4Y5S - chains A and B; structure by X-ray diffraction, 2.54 A resolution.

[Chain A (and B)]
Protein: Verruculogen synthase
Source organism: Neosartorya fumigata
Notes: EC 1.14.11.38; chain B of this document is another copy of the same molecule, construct and numbering; everything in this record applies to it too
Reference sequence: Q4WAW9 (FTMF_ASPFU); residues 6-295 here correspond to UniProt positions 2-291 (UniProt number = residue number - 4)
Amino-acid sequence (315 residues; row label = number of the first residue in the row):
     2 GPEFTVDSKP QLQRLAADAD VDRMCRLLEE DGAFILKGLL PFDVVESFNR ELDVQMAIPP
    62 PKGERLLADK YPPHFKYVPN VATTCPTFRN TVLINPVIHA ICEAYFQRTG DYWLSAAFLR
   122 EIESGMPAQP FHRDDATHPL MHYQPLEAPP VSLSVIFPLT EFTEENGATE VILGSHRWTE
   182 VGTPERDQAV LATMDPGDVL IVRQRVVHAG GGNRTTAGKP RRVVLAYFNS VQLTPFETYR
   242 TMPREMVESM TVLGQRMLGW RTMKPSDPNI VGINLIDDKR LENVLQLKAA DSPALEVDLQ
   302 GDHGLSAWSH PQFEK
Unresolved in the structure: 2-7, 297-316 (chain B: 2-9, 295-316)
Differences from the reference sequence: expression tag (2-5, 296-316)
Bound ions: Fe2+: His133, Asp135, His209 (together with 2-oxoglutaric acid)
Ligand contacts: 2-oxoglutaric acid (AKG): Ile123, Gln130, His133, Asp135, Thr170, His209, Ala210, Gly211, Arg222, Val224, Leu226, Tyr228
Curated features (UniProtKB/Swiss-Prot):
  - active site: Tyr72
From the paper describing this entry:
  - Fe2+ coordination: Asp135, His209
  - catalytic residues: Tyr228
  - mutagenesis - Y228A (204 +/- 43 mu M), Y228F (198 +/- 58 mu M): unchanged binding to 2-oxoglutaric acid
  - binding site for Fe2+: Tyr228
  - mutagenesis - Y228A, Y228F: decreased catalytic activity

[Chain A / chain B interface]
Pairs across the interface - 105 pairs, chain A then chain B:
  Glu65(A) with Lys280(B), hydrogen bond (backbone-side chain); Arg281(B), salt bridge; Asn284(B)
  Arg66(A) with Asp279(B)
  Leu67(A) with Val272(B), hydrophobic; Leu276(B), hydrophobic; Asp279(B), hydrogen bond (backbone-backbone); Lys280(B); Arg281(B)
  Leu68(A) with Val272(B), hydrophobic; Asp279(B), hydrogen bond (backbone-side chain)
  Ala69(A) with Asp279(B), hydrogen bond (backbone-side chain)
  Lys71(A) with Ile271(B)
  Tyr78(A) with Asp279(B)
  Pro80(A) with Asp278(B); Asp279(B)
  Asn81(A) with Ile277(B); Asp278(B), hydrogen bond (side chain-backbone)
  Trp114(A) with Thr235(B)
  Ala137(A) with Pro269(B); Asn270(B), hydrogen bond (backbone-backbone)
  Thr138(A) with Asn270(B), hydrogen bond (backbone-side chain)
  His139(A) with Gln233(B); Ile274(B)
  Pro140(A) with Gln233(B); Ser267(B)
  Leu141(A) with Leu141(B), hydrophobic; Gln145(B); Gln233(B), hydrogen bond (backbone-side chain)
  Tyr144(A) with Gln145(B); Pro146(B); Ala149(B), hydrophobic; Pro150(B)
  Gln145(A) with Leu141(B)
  Pro146(A) with Tyr144(B)
  Ala149(A) with Tyr144(B), hydrophobic
  Pro150(A) with Tyr144(B)
  Val232(A) with Thr235(B), hydrogen bond (backbone-side chain)
  Gln233(A) with His139(B); Pro140(B); Leu141(B), hydrogen bond (side chain-backbone); Gln233(B); Leu234(B); Thr235(B), hydrogen bond (backbone-backbone)
  Leu234(A) with Leu141(B), hydrophobic; Gln233(B); Thr235(B), hydrogen bond (backbone-side chain)
  Thr235(A) with Trp114(B); Val232(B), hydrogen bond (side chain-backbone); Gln233(B), hydrogen bond (backbone-backbone); Leu234(B), hydrogen bond (side chain-backbone); Thr235(B), hydrogen bond (backbone-side chain); Ile274(B)
  Pro236(A) with Asn275(B)
  Phe237(A) with Gly273(B); Ile274(B), hydrophobic; Asn275(B), hydrogen bond (backbone-backbone); Leu276(B), hydrogen bond (backbone-backbone)
  Glu238(A) with Leu276(B)
  Thr239(A) with Asn275(B); Leu276(B), hydrogen bond (backbone-backbone); Ile277(B)
  Arg241(A) with Arg241(B); Gly260(B), hydrogen bond (side chain-backbone); Trp261(B); Leu282(B)
  Thr242(A) with Leu282(B); Leu286(B)
  Gly260(A) with Arg241(B), hydrogen bond (backbone-side chain)
  Trp261(A) with Arg241(B)
  Ser267(A) with Pro140(B)
  Pro269(A) with Ala137(B)
  Asn270(A) with Ala137(B), hydrogen bond (backbone-backbone); Thr138(B), hydrogen bond (side chain-backbone)
  Ile271(A) with Lys71(B)
  Val272(A) with Leu67(B); Leu68(B), hydrophobic
  Gly273(A) with Phe237(B)
  Ile274(A) with His139(B); Thr235(B); Phe237(B), hydrophobic
  Asn275(A) with Pro236(B); Phe237(B), hydrogen bond (backbone-backbone); Thr239(B)
  Leu276(A) with Leu67(B), hydrophobic; Phe237(B), hydrogen bond (backbone-backbone); Glu238(B); Thr239(B), hydrogen bond (backbone-backbone)
  Ile277(A) with Asn81(B); Thr239(B)
  Asp278(A) with Pro80(B); Asn81(B), hydrogen bond (backbone-side chain)
  Asp279(A) with Arg66(B); Leu67(B), hydrogen bond (backbone-backbone); Leu68(B), hydrogen bond (side chain-backbone); Ala69(B), hydrogen bond (side chain-backbone); Tyr78(B)
  Lys280(A) with Glu65(B); Leu67(B)
  Arg281(A) with Glu65(B), salt bridge; Leu67(B)
  Leu282(A) with Arg241(B); Thr242(B)
  Asn284(A) with Glu65(B)
  Leu286(A) with Thr242(B)
Other interface residues (no listed pair), chain A (56 interface residues in all): Gly64, Thr84, Val152, Tyr240, Thr263, Pro266, Val285
Other interface residues (no listed pair), chain B (54 interface residues in all): Thr84, Val152, Tyr240, Thr263, Pro266

[Summary]
Chain A and chain B form an interface of 56 and 54 residues respectively, with 30 hydrogen bonds and 2 salt
bridges. Among the polar pairs are Glu65(A)-Arg281(B), Glu65(A)-Lys280(B) and Leu68(A)-Asp279(B). Bound to
chain A: 2-oxoglutaric acid. The paper reports the catalytic residue Tyr228(A); Y228A and Y228F of chain A
reduce catalytic activity.
Chain A and chain B are both Verruculogen synthase (Neosartorya fumigata); the structure, Structure of FtmOx1
with a-Ketoglutarate as co-substrate, was determined by X-ray diffraction (same publication as 4Y5T).
